PDB entry 3BG4 | X-ray diffraction, 2.50 A resolution | chains A and C of the 4 polymer chains in the assembly

== Chain A ==
Molecule: Chymotrypsin A chain A
Organism: Bos taurus
Notes: EC 3.4.21.1
UniProtKB: P00766 (CTRA_BOVIN); residue numbers follow UniProt; this construct covers 1-13
Sequence (13 residues; each row starts with the number of its first residue):
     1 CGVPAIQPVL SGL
Unresolved in the structure: 12-13

== Chain C ==
Molecule: Chymotrypsin A chain C
Organism: Bos taurus
Notes: EC 3.4.21.1
UniProtKB: P00766 (CTRA_BOVIN); residue numbers follow UniProt; this construct covers 149-245
Sequence (97 residues; row label = number of the first residue in the row):
   149 ANTPDRLQQA SLPLLSNTNC KKYWGTKIKD AMICAGASGV SSCMGDSGGP LVCKKNGAWT
   209 LVGIVSWGSS TCSTSTPGVY ARVTALVNWV QQTLAAN
Curated features (UniProtKB/Swiss-Prot):
  - active site: Ser195 (Charge relay system)
Cystine bridges: Cys168-Cys182, Cys191-Cys220

== Chain A / chain C interface ==
Contacting residue pairs (7):
  Cys1(A) with Ala206(C)
  Gly2(A) with Ala206(C); Trp207(C), hydrogen bond (backbone-backbone)
  Pro4(A) with Trp207(C)
  Val9(A) with Gln157(C), hydrogen bond (backbone-side chain)
  Leu10(A) with Gln157(C); Ser159(C)
Other interface residues (no listed pair), chain A (6 interface residues in all): Val3
Other interface residues (no listed pair), chain C (5 interface residues in all): Gly205

== In short ==
The interface between chain A and chain C involves 6 residues on one side and 5 on the other; the contacts
include 2 hydrogen bonds. Among the polar pairs are Val9(A)-Gln157(C) and Gly2(A)-Trp207(C). Curated
annotation (UniProt) lists active-site residue Ser195(C) on chain C.
Here chain A is Chymotrypsin A chain A and chain C is Chymotrypsin A chain C, both from Bos taurus. Entry 3BG4
(The crystal structure of guamerin in complex with chymotrypsin and the development of an elastase-specific
inhibitor) was determined by X-ray diffraction.
